8GVB - chains A and P of the 5 polymer chains in the assembly; structure by X-ray diffraction, 3.20 A resolution.

# Chain A
Molecule: TD08 TCR alpha chain
Organism: Homo sapiens
Chain sequence (209 residues; numbered 1 to 209; the number before each row is that of its first residue):
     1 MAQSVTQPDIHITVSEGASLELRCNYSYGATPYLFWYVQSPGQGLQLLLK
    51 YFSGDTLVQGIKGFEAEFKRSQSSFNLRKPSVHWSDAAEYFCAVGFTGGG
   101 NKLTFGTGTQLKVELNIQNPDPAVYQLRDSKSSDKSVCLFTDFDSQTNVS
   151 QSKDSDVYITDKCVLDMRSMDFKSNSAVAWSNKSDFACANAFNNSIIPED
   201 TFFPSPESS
Unresolved in the structure: 1-2, 151-153, 156-157, 180-189, 201-209
Disulfides: C24-C92

# Chain P
Molecule: 8-mer peptide from Protein Nef
Chain sequence (8 residues; numbered 1 to 8; the number before each row is that of its first residue):
     1 RYPLTFGW

# Interface between chain A and chain P
Residue-residue contacts (6; chain A residue first):
  Y33(A) - L4(P)
  T97(A) - L4(P)
  G98(A) - R1(P)  hydrogen bond (backbone-side chain)
  G98(A) - Y2(P)
  G99(A) - R1(P)
  N101(A) - L4(P)
Also at the interface, not in a pair above, chain P (4 interface residues in all): F6

# Overview
5 residues of chain A and 4 residues of chain P are in contact, with 1 hydrogen bond. Its one hydrogen-bonded
contact is G98(A)-R1(P).
Here chain A is TD08 TCR alpha chain (Homo sapiens) and chain P is an 8-mer peptide from Protein Nef. Entry
8GVB (The complex between public TCR TD08 and HLA-A24 bound to HIV-1 Nef138-8 peptide) was determined by X-ray
diffraction (same publication as 8GVG and 8GVI).
